Entry 2D31 (X-ray diffraction, 3.20 A resolution); this record covers chains A and C of the 3 polymer chains in the assembly.

Chain A:
Molecule: HLA class I histocompatibility antigen, alpha chain G
From: Homo sapiens
UniProtKB: P17693 (HLAG_HUMAN); residues 1-276 here correspond to UniProt positions 25-300 (UniProt number = residue number + 24)
Amino-acid sequence (276 residues; row label = number of the first residue in the row):
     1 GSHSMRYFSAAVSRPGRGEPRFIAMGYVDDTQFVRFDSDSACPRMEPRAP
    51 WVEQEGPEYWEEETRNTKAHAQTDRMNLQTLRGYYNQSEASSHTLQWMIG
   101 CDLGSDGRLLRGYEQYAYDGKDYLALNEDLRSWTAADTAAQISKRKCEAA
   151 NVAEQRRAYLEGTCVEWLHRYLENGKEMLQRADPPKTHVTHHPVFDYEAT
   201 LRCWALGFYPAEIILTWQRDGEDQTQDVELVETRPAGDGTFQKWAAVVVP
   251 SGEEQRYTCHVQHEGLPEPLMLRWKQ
Not modelled in the structure: 196-198, 266-267, 275-276
Disulfides: Cys101-Cys164, Cys203-Cys259
Swiss-Prot annotation at these positions:
  - region: Lys275, Gln276 (Connecting peptide)
  - binding site (a peptide antigen): Tyr7, His70, Asn77, Tyr84, Ser143, Lys146, Gln155, Arg156, Tyr159, Tyr171
  - glycosylation: Asn86 (N-linked (GlcNAc...) asparagine)

Chain C:
Molecule: 9-mer peptide from Histone H2A
UniProtKB: P16104 (H2AX_HUMAN); residues 1-9 here correspond to UniProt positions 78-86 (UniProt number = residue number + 77)
Amino-acid sequence (9 residues; row label = number of the first residue in the row):
     1 RIIPRHLQL

Interface between chain A and chain C:
Contacting residue pairs (39; chain A residue first):
  Tyr7(A) with Arg1(C), hydrogen bond (side chain-backbone); Ile2(C), hydrogen bond (side chain-backbone)
  Tyr59(A) with Arg1(C)
  Glu63(A) with Arg1(C), salt bridge; Ile2(C), hydrogen bond (side chain-backbone)
  Asn66(A) with Pro4(C)
  Thr67(A) with Ile2(C)
  His70(A) with Ile3(C), hydrogen bond (side chain-backbone); Pro4(C); Arg5(C); His6(C), hydrogen bond
  Thr73(A) with Gln8(C)
  Asp74(A) with His6(C), salt bridge
  Asn77(A) with Leu7(C), hydrogen bond (side chain-backbone); Gln8(C); Leu9(C), hydrogen bond (side chain-backbone)
  Thr80(A) with Leu9(C)
  Leu81(A) with Leu9(C), hydrophobic
  Tyr84(A) with Leu9(C), hydrogen bond (side chain-backbone)
  Trp97(A) with His6(C)
  Ile99(A) with Ile3(C), hydrophobic
  Glu114(A) with Leu7(C)
  Tyr116(A) with His6(C), hydrogen bond; Leu7(C), hydrogen bond (side chain-backbone); Leu9(C), hydrophobic
  Tyr123(A) with Leu9(C), hydrophobic
  Ser143(A) with Leu9(C), hydrogen bond (side chain-backbone)
  Lys146(A) with Leu9(C), hydrogen bond (side chain-backbone)
  Val152(A) with Arg5(C)
  Gln155(A) with Ile3(C); Arg5(C), hydrogen bond
  Arg156(A) with Ile3(C); Arg5(C), hydrogen bond (side chain-backbone); His6(C); Leu7(C)
  Tyr159(A) with Arg1(C), hydrogen bond (side chain-backbone); Ile3(C), hydrophobic
  Trp167(A) with Arg1(C)
  Tyr171(A) with Arg1(C), hydrogen bond (side chain-backbone)
Other interface residues (no listed pair), chain A (31 interface residues in all): Met5, Glu62, Leu95, Leu124, Cys147, Thr163

In short:
31 residues of chain A and 9 residues of chain C are in contact, with 16 hydrogen bonds and 2 salt bridges.
Polar pairs include Glu63(A)-Arg1(C), Asp74(A)-His6(C) and Tyr7(A)-Arg1(C). UniProt lists 10 peptide
antigen-binding residues on chain A.
Chain A is HLA class I histocompatibility antigen, alpha chain G (Homo sapiens) and chain C is a 9-mer peptide
from Histone H2A; the structure, Crystal structure of disulfide-linked HLA-G dimer, was determined by X-ray
diffraction.
